8DK3 - chains A and B of the 5 polymer chains in the assembly; structure by electron microscopy, 3.28 A resolution.

Chain A (and B):
Name: JetC
Organism: Pseudomonas aeruginosa PA14
Notes: chain B of this document is another copy of the same molecule, construct and numbering; everything in this record applies to it too
Reference sequence: A0A8G4Z850 (A0A8G4Z850_PSEAI); residue numbers follow UniProt; this construct covers 2-1101
Sequence (1119 residues; each row starts with the number of its first residue; numbers below 1 keep their minus sign (Met-17 is residue -17)):
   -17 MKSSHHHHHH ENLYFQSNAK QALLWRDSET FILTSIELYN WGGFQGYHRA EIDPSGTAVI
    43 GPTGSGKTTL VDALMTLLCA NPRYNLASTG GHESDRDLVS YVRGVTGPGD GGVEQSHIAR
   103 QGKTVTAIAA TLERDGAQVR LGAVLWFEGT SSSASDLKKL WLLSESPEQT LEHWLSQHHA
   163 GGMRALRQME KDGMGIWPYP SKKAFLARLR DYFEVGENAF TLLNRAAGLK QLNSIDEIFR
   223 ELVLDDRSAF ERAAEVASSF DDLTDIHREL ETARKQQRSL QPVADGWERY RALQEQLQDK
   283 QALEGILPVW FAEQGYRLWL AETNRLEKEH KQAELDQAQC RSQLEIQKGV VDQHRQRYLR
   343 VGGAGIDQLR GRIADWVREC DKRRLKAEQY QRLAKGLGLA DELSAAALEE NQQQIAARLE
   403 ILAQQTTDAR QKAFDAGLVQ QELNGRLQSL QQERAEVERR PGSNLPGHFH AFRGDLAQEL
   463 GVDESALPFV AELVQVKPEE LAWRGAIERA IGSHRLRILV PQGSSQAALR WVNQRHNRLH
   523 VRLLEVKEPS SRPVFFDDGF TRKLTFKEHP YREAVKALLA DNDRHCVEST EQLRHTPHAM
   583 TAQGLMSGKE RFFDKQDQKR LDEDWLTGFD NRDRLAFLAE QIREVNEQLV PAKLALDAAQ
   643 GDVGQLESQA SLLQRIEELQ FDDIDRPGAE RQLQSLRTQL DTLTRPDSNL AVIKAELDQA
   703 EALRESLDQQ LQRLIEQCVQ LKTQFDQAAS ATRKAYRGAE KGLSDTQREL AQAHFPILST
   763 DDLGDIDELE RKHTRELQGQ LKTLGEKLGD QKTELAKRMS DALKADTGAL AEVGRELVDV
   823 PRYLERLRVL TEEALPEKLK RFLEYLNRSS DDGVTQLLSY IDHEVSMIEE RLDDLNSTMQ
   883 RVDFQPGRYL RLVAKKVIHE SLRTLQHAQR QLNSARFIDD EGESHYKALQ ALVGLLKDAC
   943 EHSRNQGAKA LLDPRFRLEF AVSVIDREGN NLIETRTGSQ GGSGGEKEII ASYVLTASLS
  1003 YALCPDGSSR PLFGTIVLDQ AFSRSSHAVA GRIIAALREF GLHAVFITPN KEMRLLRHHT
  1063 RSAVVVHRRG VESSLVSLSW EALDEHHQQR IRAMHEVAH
Disordered / not traced: -17 to 9, 243-855, 918-928, 1089-1101 (chain B: -17 to 9, 243-856, 919-928, 1084-1101)
Sequence notes: initiating methionine (-17); expression tag (-16 to 1); conflict Gln1022 (Glu in A0A8G4Z850)
Bound ions: Mg2+: Thr50 (together with ATP-gamma-S)
Small-molecule neighbours:
  - ATP-gamma-S (AGS; phosphothiophosphoric acid-adenylate ester), molecule 1: Pro44, Thr45, Gly46, Ser47, Gly48, Lys49, Thr50, Thr51, Arg78, Ser82, Tyr83, Val87, Thr88, Gly89, Arg1070
  - ATP-gamma-S (AGS), molecule 2: Gly983, Ser985, Gly986, Gly987, Glu988

Interface between chain A and chain B:
Residue-residue contacts - 42 pairs, chain A then chain B:
  Thr45(A) - Gly987(B)
  Thr45(A) - Ser1028(B)
  Thr45(A) - Val1031(B)
  Asn67(A) - Gly984(B)
  Ser70(A) - Lys989(B)  hydrogen bond
  Ser70(A) - Arg1026(B)  hydrogen bond (backbone-side chain)
  Thr71(A) - Lys989(B)
  His74(A) - His74(B)  hydrogen bond
  Asp77(A) - Gln982(B)
  Asp77(A) - Gly983(B)  hydrogen bond (side chain-backbone)
  Arg78(A) - Gly983(B)
  Arg78(A) - Gly984(B)  hydrogen bond (side chain-backbone)
  Pro90(A) - Glu976(B)
  Pro90(A) - Thr977(B)
  Pro90(A) - Arg978(B)
  Gly91(A) - Glu976(B)
  Gly91(A) - Thr977(B)  hydrogen bond (backbone-backbone)
  Asp92(A) - Leu974(B)
  Asp92(A) - Thr977(B)
  Gln213(A) - Thr71(B)  hydrogen bond
  Glu976(A) - Pro90(B)
  Glu976(A) - Gly91(B)
  Thr977(A) - Gly91(B)  hydrogen bond (backbone-backbone)
  Arg978(A) - Pro90(B)
  Gly983(A) - Asp77(B)
  Gly983(A) - Arg78(B)  hydrogen bond (backbone-side chain)
  Gly984(A) - Asn67(B)  hydrogen bond (backbone-side chain)
  Gly984(A) - Arg78(B)
  Gly986(A) - Ser70(B)
  Lys989(A) - Ser70(B)  hydrogen bond
  Lys989(A) - Asp77(B)  salt bridge
  Gln1022(A) - Arg1026(B)
  Phe1024(A) - Lys1053(B)  hydrogen bond (backbone-side chain)
  Arg1026(A) - Ser70(B)  hydrogen bond (side chain-backbone)
  Arg1026(A) - Gln1022(B)
  Ser1027(A) - Lys1053(B)  hydrogen bond (backbone-side chain)
  Ser1028(A) - Thr45(B)  hydrogen bond (side chain-backbone)
  Ser1028(A) - Pro1051(B)
  Val1031(A) - Thr45(B)
  Lys1053(A) - Phe1024(B)  hydrogen bond (side chain-backbone)
  Lys1053(A) - Ser1027(B)
  Lys1053(A) - Glu1054(B)  salt bridge
Interface residues without a listed pair, chain A (32 interface residues in all): Pro44, Gly46, Asn215, Ser985, Gly987, Ser1025, Pro1051
Interface residues without a listed pair, chain B (36 interface residues in all): Pro44, Gly46, Glu75, Asp92, Gln213, Ile975, Ser985, Gly986, Ser1025

Summary:
32 residues of chain A face 36 of chain B across their interface; the contacts include 16 hydrogen bonds and 2
salt bridges. Polar pairs include Lys989(A)-Asp77(B), Lys1053(A)-Glu1054(B) and Ser70(A)-Lys989(B). Bound to
chain A: ATP-gamma-S.
Both chains are JetC (Pseudomonas aeruginosa PA14). Entry 8DK3 (CryoEM structure of Pseudomonas aeruginosa
PA14 JetC ATPase domain bound to DNA and cWHD domain of ...) was determined by electron microscopy (same
publication as 7TIL, 8DK1 and 8DK2).
